Entry 5XH2 (X-ray diffraction, 1.20 A resolution); this record covers chain A.

# Chain A
Molecule: Poly(ethylene terephthalate) hydrolase
From: Ideonella sakaiensis (strain 201-F6)
Notes: EC 3.1.1.101
UniProtKB: A0A0K8P6T7 (PETH_IDESA); residues 1-261 here correspond to UniProt positions 30-290 (UniProt number = residue number + 29)
Chain sequence (262 residues; row label = number of the first residue in the row; numbering starts at 0):
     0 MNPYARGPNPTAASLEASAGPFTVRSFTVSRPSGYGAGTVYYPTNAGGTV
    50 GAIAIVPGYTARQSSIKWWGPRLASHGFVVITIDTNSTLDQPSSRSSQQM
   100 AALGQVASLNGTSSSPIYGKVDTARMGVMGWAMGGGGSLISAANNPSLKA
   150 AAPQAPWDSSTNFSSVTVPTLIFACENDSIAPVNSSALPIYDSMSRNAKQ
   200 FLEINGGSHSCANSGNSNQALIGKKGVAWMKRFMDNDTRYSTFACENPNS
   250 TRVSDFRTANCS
Not modelled in the structure: 261
Cystine bridges: C174-C210, C244-C260
Sequence notes: expression tag (0); engineered mutation G103 (Arg132 in A0A0K8P6T7), A131 (Ser160 in A0A0K8P6T7)
Residues lining bound ligands: P-nitrophenol (NPO): Y58, A131, M132, W156, I179, A180, H208
From the paper describing this entry:
  - binding site for P-nitrophenol: M132, W156, I179
  - mutagenesis - Y58A, W130A, W130H, M132A, W156A, C174S, I179A, S185H (43.87 +/- 0.30%), C210S: decreased catalytic activity
  - mutagenesis - T59A: unchanged catalytic activity on producing MHET
  - mutagenesis - T59A: decreased catalytic activity on producing TPA

# Summary
Ligands of chain A: P-nitrophenol. From the paper: a binding site for P-nitrophenol at M132, W156 and I179;
Y58A, W130A and W130H, among others, reduce catalytic activity; 10 substitutions were tested in all.
Chain A is Poly(ethylene terephthalate) hydrolase (Ideonella sakaiensis (strain 201-F6)); the structure,
Crystal structure of a novel PET hydrolase R103G/S131A mutant in complex with pNP from Ideonella sakaiensis
..., was determined by X-ray diffraction, deposited together with 5XFY, 5XFZ, 5XG0 and 5XH3.
